8UUD - chains T and U of the 4 polymer chains in the assembly; structure by X-ray diffraction, 2.40 A resolution.

== Chain T ==
Molecule: Tissue factor
Organism: Homo sapiens
UniProtKB: P13726 (TF_HUMAN); residues 6-80 here correspond to UniProt positions 38-112 (UniProt number = residue number + 32)
Amino-acid sequence (75 residues; numbered 6 to 80; the number before each row is that of its first residue):
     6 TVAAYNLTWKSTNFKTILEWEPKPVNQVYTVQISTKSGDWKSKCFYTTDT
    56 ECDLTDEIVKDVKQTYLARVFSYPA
Disulfide bonds: C49-C57
Curated features (UniProtKB/Swiss-Prot):
  - motif (WKS motif): W14 to S16, W45 to S47

== Chain U ==
Molecule: Tissue factor
Organism: Homo sapiens
UniProtKB: P13726 (TF_HUMAN); residues 91-210 here correspond to UniProt positions 123-242 (UniProt number = residue number + 32)
Amino-acid sequence (116 residues; numbered 91 to 210; 4 numbers in that range are skipped by the numbering (no residue carries them; nothing is unmodelled there); the number before each row is that of its first residue):
    91 EPLYENSPEFTPYLETNLGQPTIQSFEQVGTKVNVTVEDERTLVRRNNTF
   141 LSLRDVFGKDLIYTLYYW
   163 SGKKTAKTNTNEFLIDVDKGENYCFSVQAVIPSRTVNRKSTDSPVECM
Disulfide bonds: C186-C209
Curated features (UniProtKB/Swiss-Prot):
  - motif: W158 (WKS motif)
  - glycosylation (N-linked (GlcNAc...) asparagine): N124, N137

== Chain T / chain U interface ==
Pairs across the interface (61; chain T residue first):
  T6(T) - L93(U)
  A9(T) - E95(U)
  L12(T) - E95(U)
  L12(T) - N96(U)
  L12(T) - S97(U)
  L12(T) - P98(U)
  W14(T) - S97(U)
  W14(T) - P98(U)  hydrogen bond (side chain-backbone)
  W14(T) - F100(U)
  S16(T) - F100(U)
  S16(T) - T106(U)  hydrogen bond
  S16(T) - N107(U)  hydrogen bond (backbone-backbone)
  T17(T) - T106(U)  hydrogen bond (backbone-side chain)
  T17(T) - N107(U)
  N18(T) - T106(U)  hydrogen bond (backbone-side chain)
  N18(T) - N107(U)  hydrogen bond (backbone-backbone)
  N18(T) - L108(U)
  N18(T) - G109(U)  hydrogen bond (side chain-backbone)
  N18(T) - E130(U)
  N18(T) - R131(U)  hydrogen bond (side chain-backbone)
  N18(T) - T132(U)
  N18(T) - L133(U)  hydrogen bond (backbone-backbone)
  N18(T) - L143(U)
  F19(T) - P102(U)  hydrophobic
  F19(T) - T106(U)  hydrogen bond (backbone-side chain)
  F19(T) - T132(U)
  F19(T) - V134(U)  hydrophobic
  F19(T) - V146(U)  hydrophobic
  F19(T) - F147(U)  hydrophobic
  K20(T) - L133(U)
  T21(T) - F100(U)
  T60(T) - L133(U)
  I63(T) - P102(U)  hydrophobic
  V64(T) - L133(U)
  V67(T) - P102(U)
  V67(T) - Y103(U)  hydrogen bond (backbone-backbone)
  V67(T) - V134(U)  hydrophobic
  K68(T) - T101(U)
  K68(T) - Y103(U)
  Q69(T) - F100(U)
  Q69(T) - T101(U)
  Q69(T) - P102(U)
  T70(T) - E99(U)
  T70(T) - F100(U)
  T70(T) - T101(U)  hydrogen bond
  Y71(T) - E99(U)
  Y71(T) - F100(U)  hydrogen bond (backbone-backbone)
  Y71(T) - P102(U)
  L72(T) - S97(U)
  A73(T) - N96(U)
  A73(T) - S97(U)  hydrogen bond (backbone-backbone)
  R74(T) - E95(U)
  R74(T) - N96(U)
  V75(T) - Y94(U)
  V75(T) - E95(U)  hydrogen bond (backbone-backbone)
  F76(T) - P92(U)  hydrophobic
  F76(T) - L93(U)
  F76(T) - Y94(U)  hydrophobic
  S77(T) - P92(U)
  S77(T) - L93(U)  hydrogen bond (backbone-backbone)
  Y78(T) - P92(U)  hydrophobic
Interface residues without a listed pair, chain T (28 interface residues in all): A8, L23, K41

== Overview ==
Chain T and chain U form an interface of 28 and 24 residues respectively, with 16 hydrogen bonds. Among the
polar pairs are W14(T)-P98(U), S16(T)-T106(U) and T17(T)-T106(U).
Chain T is Tissue factor and chain U is Tissue factor, both from Homo sapiens; the structure, BCX2627
complexed with human FVIIa and soluble Tissue Factor, was determined by X-ray diffraction.
